Entry 5VKF (X-ray diffraction, 2.75 A resolution); this record covers chains A and D of the 4 polymer chains in the assembly.

== Chain A (and D) ==
Molecule: Tetrabrachion
Organism: Staphylothermus marinus
Notes: chain D of this document is another copy of the same molecule, construct and numbering; everything in this record applies to it too
UniProtKB: Q54436 (Q54436_STAMA); residues 3-52 here correspond to UniProt positions 1238-1287 (UniProt number = residue number + 1235)
Chain sequence (52 residues; row label = number of the first residue in the row):
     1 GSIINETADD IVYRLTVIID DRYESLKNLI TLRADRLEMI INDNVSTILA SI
Sequence notes: expression tag (1-2)
Ligand contacts:
  - naphthalene (NPY), molecule 1: Ile-19, Arg-22, Tyr-23, Leu-26
  - naphthalene (NPY), molecule 2: Ile-30, Arg-33, Ala-34, Leu-37

== Interface between chain A and chain D ==
Contacting residue pairs (38):
  Ile-4(A) / Ile-3(D)  hydrophobic
  Ile-4(A) / Thr-7(D)
  Ala-8(A) / Thr-7(D)
  Ala-8(A) / Ile-11(D)  hydrophobic
  Asp-9(A) / Arg-14(D)  salt bridge
  Ile-11(A) / Ile-11(D)  hydrophobic
  Val-12(A) / Arg-14(D)
  Val-12(A) / Leu-15(D)
  Leu-15(A) / Leu-15(D)  hydrophobic
  Thr-16(A) / Leu-15(D)
  Thr-16(A) / Ile-18(D)
  Ile-19(A) / Ile-18(D)  hydrophobic
  Ile-19(A) / Ile-19(D)  hydrophobic
  Ile-19(A) / Arg-22(D)
  Asp-20(A) / Arg-22(D)  salt bridge
  Tyr-23(A) / Arg-22(D)
  Tyr-23(A) / Ser-25(D)
  Tyr-23(A) / Leu-26(D)  hydrophobic
  Leu-26(A) / Leu-26(D)  hydrophobic
  Lys-27(A) / Leu-26(D)
  Lys-27(A) / Leu-29(D)
  Ile-30(A) / Leu-29(D)  hydrophobic
  Ile-30(A) / Ile-30(D)  hydrophobic
  Thr-31(A) / Arg-33(D)
  Ala-34(A) / Arg-33(D)
  Asp-35(A) / Arg-33(D)  salt bridge
  Leu-37(A) / Leu-37(D)  hydrophobic
  Glu-38(A) / Arg-33(D)  salt bridge
  Glu-38(A) / Arg-36(D)  salt bridge
  Glu-38(A) / Leu-37(D)
  Glu-38(A) / Ile-40(D)
  Ile-41(A) / Leu-37(D)  hydrophobic
  Ile-41(A) / Ile-40(D)  hydrophobic
  Ile-41(A) / Ile-41(D)  hydrophobic
  Ile-41(A) / Asn-44(D)
  Val-45(A) / Asn-44(D)
  Ile-48(A) / Ile-48(D)  hydrophobic
  Ile-52(A) / Ile-52(D)  hydrophobic
Other interface residues (no listed pair), chain A (24 interface residues in all): Asn-42, Leu-49
Other interface residues (no listed pair), chain D (23 interface residues in all): Ile-4, Thr-47, Ser-51

== Summary ==
The interface between chain A and chain D involves 24 residues on one side and 23 on the other, with 5 salt
bridges. Polar contacts include Asp-9(A)/Arg-14(D), Asp-20(A)/Arg-22(D) and Asp-35(A)/Arg-33(D). Ligands of
chain A: naphthalene.
Chain A and chain D are both Tetrabrachion (Staphylothermus marinus); the structure, RHCC in complex with
Naphthalene, was determined by X-ray diffraction (same publication as 5VH0).
